PDB entry 4DLN | X-ray diffraction, 1.55 A resolution | chains A and B

== Chain A (and B) ==
Protein: Putative hydrolase
From: Pseudomonas aeruginosa
Notes: fragment: Cif; chain B of this document is another copy of the same molecule, construct and numbering; everything in this record applies to it too
UniProtKB: Q02P97 (Q02P97_PSEAB); numbering as in UniProt (aligned over 25-319)
Sequence (301 residues; row label = number of the first residue in the row):
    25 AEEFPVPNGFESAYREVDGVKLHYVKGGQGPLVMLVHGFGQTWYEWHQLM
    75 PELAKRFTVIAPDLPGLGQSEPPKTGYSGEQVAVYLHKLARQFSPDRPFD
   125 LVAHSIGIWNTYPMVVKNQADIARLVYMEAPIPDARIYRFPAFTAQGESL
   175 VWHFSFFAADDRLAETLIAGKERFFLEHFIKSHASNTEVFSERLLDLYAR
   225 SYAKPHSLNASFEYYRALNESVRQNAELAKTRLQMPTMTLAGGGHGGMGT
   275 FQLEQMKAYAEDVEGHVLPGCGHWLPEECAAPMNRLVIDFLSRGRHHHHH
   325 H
Not modelled in the structure: 322-325 (chain B: 323-325)
Sequence notes: engineered mutation Ser-129 (Asp in Q02P97); expression tag (320-325)
Cystine bridges: Cys-295/Cys-303
What the authors report for this chain:
  - mutagenesis - D129S: abolished catalytic activity on EBH

== Interface between chain A and chain B ==
Contacting residue pairs - 73 pairs, chain A then chain B:
  Ile-161(A) with Phe-167(B), hydrophobic
  Tyr-162(A) with Pro-165(B); Phe-167(B); Thr-168(B); Ala-169(B)
  Phe-164(A) with Pro-165(B); Ala-166(B), hydrogen bond (backbone-backbone)
  Pro-165(A) with Tyr-162(B); Phe-164(B); Ala-166(B)
  Ala-166(A) with Phe-164(B), hydrogen bond (backbone-backbone); Pro-165(B); Ala-166(B); Val-175(B); Ser-179(B), hydrogen bond (backbone-side chain)
  Phe-167(A) with Ile-161(B), hydrophobic; Tyr-162(B); Phe-178(B), hydrophobic; Ser-179(B); Ala-182(B), hydrophobic; Leu-242(B), hydrophobic; Asn-243(B)
  Thr-168(A) with Tyr-162(B); Asn-243(B)
  Ala-169(A) with Tyr-162(B); Asn-243(B)
  Gln-170(A) with Asn-243(B)
  Gly-171(A) with Asn-243(B), hydrogen bond (backbone-side chain)
  Glu-172(A) with Ser-179(B); Ala-183(B)
  Ser-173(A) with Ser-179(B), hydrogen bond (backbone-side chain)
  Val-175(A) with Ala-166(B)
  Trp-176(A) with Trp-176(B), hydrophobic; Ser-179(B); Phe-180(B), hydrophobic
  Phe-178(A) with Phe-167(B)
  Ser-179(A) with Ala-166(B), hydrogen bond (side chain-backbone); Phe-167(B); Glu-172(B); Ser-173(B), hydrogen bond (side chain-backbone); Trp-176(B)
  Phe-180(A) with Trp-176(B), hydrophobic
  Ala-182(A) with Phe-167(B), hydrophobic
  Ala-183(A) with Glu-172(B); His-202(B)
  Asp-184(A) with His-202(B)
  Asp-185(A) with Phe-198(B); His-202(B), salt bridge
  Leu-187(A) with Trp-176(B), hydrophobic; Phe-198(B), hydrophobic; His-202(B)
  Thr-190(A) with Lys-195(B); Phe-198(B)
  Leu-191(A) with Leu-191(B); Lys-195(B)
  Lys-195(A) with Thr-190(B), hydrogen bond (side chain-backbone); Leu-191(B), hydrogen bond (side chain-backbone); Ala-193(B), hydrogen bond (side chain-backbone)
  Phe-198(A) with Asp-185(B); Leu-187(B), hydrophobic; Thr-190(B)
  Phe-199(A) with Leu-187(B), hydrophobic; Leu-191(B), hydrophobic
  His-202(A) with Ala-183(B); Asp-184(B), salt bridge; Asp-185(B), salt bridge; Leu-187(B)
  Leu-242(A) with Phe-167(B), hydrophobic
  Asn-243(A) with Phe-167(B); Thr-168(B); Ala-169(B); Gln-170(B); Gly-171(B)
Interface residues without a listed pair, chain A (32 interface residues in all): Arg-186, Ile-192
Interface residues without a listed pair, chain B (34 interface residues in all): Arg-186, Ile-192, Phe-199, Arg-247

== Overview ==
32 residues of chain A and 34 residues of chain B are in contact, with 10 hydrogen bonds and 3 salt bridges.
Polar pairs include Asp-185(A)/His-202(B), His-202(A)/Asp-184(B) and Ala-166(A)/Ser-179(B). From the paper:
D129S of chain A abolishes catalytic activity on EBH.
Chain A and chain B are both Putative hydrolase (Pseudomonas aeruginosa); the structure, Crystal structure of
the CFTR inhibitory factor Cif with the D129S mutation, was determined by X-ray diffraction (same publication
as 4YX9, 4DM7, 4DMF, 4DMH and 4DMK).
